5H0O - chain A; structure by X-ray diffraction, 1.53 A resolution.

# Chain A
Molecule: HNH endonuclease
Organism: Geobacillus virus E2
Amino-acid sequence (130 residues; each row starts with the number of its first residue):
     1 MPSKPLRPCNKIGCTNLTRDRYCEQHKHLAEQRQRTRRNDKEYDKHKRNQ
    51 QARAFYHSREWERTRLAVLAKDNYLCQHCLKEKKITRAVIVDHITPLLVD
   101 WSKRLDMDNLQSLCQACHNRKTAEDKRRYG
Unresolved in the structure: 1-38
Metal / ion sites: Mn2+: Cys76, Cys79, Cys114, Cys117
Reported in the primary citation:
  - Mn2+ coordination: Cys76, Cys79, Cys114, Cys117
  - mutagenesis - H93A: abolished catalytic activity on Mn2+
  - mutagenesis - N109A, H118A: decreased catalytic activity on Mn2+
  - conformationally variable residues (side-chain flip): His118
  - catalytic residues: His93, Asn109, His118 (by similarity / conservation)
  - mutagenesis - H93A, N109A, H118A: decreased stability
  - mutagenesis - H93A, N109A, H118A: abolished catalytic activity on Zn2+

# Summary
Cys76, Cys79, Cys114 and Cys117 form the Mn2+ site. The paper reports catalytic residues His93, Asn109 and
His118; H93A, N109A and H118A reduce stability.
Chain A is HNH endonuclease (Geobacillus virus E2); the structure, Crystal structure of deep-sea thermophilic
bacteriophage GVE2 HNH endonuclease with manganese ion, was determined by X-ray diffraction together with 5H0M
from the same study.
